Entry 7NKZ (electron microscopy, 2.50 A resolution); this record covers chains B and A.

== Chain B ==
Molecule: Probable integral membrane cytochrome D ubiquinol oxidase (Subunit II) CydB (Cytochrome BD-I oxidase subunit II)
From: Mycobacterium tuberculosis H37Rv
UniProt: O06139 (O06139_MYCTU); residue numbers follow UniProt; this construct covers 1-346
Chain sequence (346 residues; numbered 1 to 346; the number before each row is that of its first residue):
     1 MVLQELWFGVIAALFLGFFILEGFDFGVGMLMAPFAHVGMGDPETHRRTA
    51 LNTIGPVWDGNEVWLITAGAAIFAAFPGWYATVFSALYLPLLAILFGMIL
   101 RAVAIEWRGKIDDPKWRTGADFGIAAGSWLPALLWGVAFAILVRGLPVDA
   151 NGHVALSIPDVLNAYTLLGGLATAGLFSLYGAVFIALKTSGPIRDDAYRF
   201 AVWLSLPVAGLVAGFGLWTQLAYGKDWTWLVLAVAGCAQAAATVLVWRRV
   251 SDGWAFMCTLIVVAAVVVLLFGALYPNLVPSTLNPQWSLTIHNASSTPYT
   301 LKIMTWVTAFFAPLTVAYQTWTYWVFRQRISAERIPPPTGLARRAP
Disordered / not traced: 38-43, 344-346
Ligand contacts: cis-heme d hydroxychlorin gamma-spirolactone (HDD): Asp59, Glu62, Val63, Ile66
Reported in the primary citation:
  - catalytic residues: Asp59, Glu62 (proposed by the authors, not directly observed)

== Chain A ==
Molecule: Probable integral membrane cytochrome D ubiquinol oxidase (Subunit I) CydA (Cytochrome BD-I oxidase subunit I)
From: Mycobacterium tuberculosis H37Rv
UniProt: L7N662 (L7N662_MYCTU); numbering as in UniProt (aligned over 1-485)
Chain sequence (485 residues; each row starts with the number of its first residue):
     1 MNVVDISRWQFGITTVYHFIFVPLTIGLAPLIAVMQTLWVVTDNPAWYRL
    51 TKFFGKLFLINFAIGVATGIVQEFQFGMNWSEYSRFVGDVFGAPLAMEGL
   101 AAFFFESTFIGLWIFGWNRLPRLVHLACIWIVAIAVNVSAFFIIAANSFM
   151 QHPVGAHYNPTTGRAELSSIVVLLTNNTAQAAFTHTVSGALLTAGTFVAA
   201 VSAWWLVRSSTTHADSDTQAMYRPATILGCWVALAATAGLLFTGDHQGKL
   251 MFQQQPMKMASAESLCDTQTDPNFSVLTVGRQNNCDSLTRVIEVPYVLPF
   301 LAEGRISGVTLQGIRDLQQEYQQRFGPNDYRPNLFVTYWSFRMMIGLMAI
   351 PVLFALIALWLTRGGQIPNQRWFSWLALLTMPAPFLANSAGWVFTEMGRQ
   401 PWVVVPNPTGDQLVRLTVKAGVSDHSATVVATSLLMFTLVYAVLAVIWCW
   451 LLKRYIVEGPLEHDAEPAAHGAPRDDEVAPLSFAY
Disordered / not traced: 212-216, 461-485
Cystine bridges: Cys266-Cys285
Bound ions: cis-heme d hydroxychlorin gamma-spirolactone Fe near His18 (its only coordinating residue here); heme b/c Fe site 1: His185, Met344; heme b/c Fe site 2 near Glu396 (its only coordinating residue here)
Ligand contacts:
  - cis-heme d hydroxychlorin gamma-spirolactone (HDD): Phe11, His18, Phe19, Val22, Thr25, Ile26, Phe62, Gly65, Val66, Gly69, Ile70, Gln72, Glu73, Phe76, Phe103, Glu106, Ser107, Val136, Ser139, Ala140, Ile143, Ile144, Thr186, Trp392
  - heme b/c (HEB), molecule 1: Arg8, Phe11, Gly12, Thr15, Val16, Phe19, Phe76, Trp80, Tyr83, Phe91, Leu95, Ile143, Asn147, Met150, Trp392, Glu396, Met397, Arg399, Gln400, Val403, Val418
  - heme b/c (HEB), molecule 2: Phe19, Ala182, His185, Thr186, Gly189, Leu192, Leu240, Leu241, Gly244, Gln247, Gly248, Met251, Lys258, Met344, Ile345, Met348, Pro384, Ala387, Asn388, Gly391, Trp392, Phe394, Thr395
  - menaquinone-9 (MQ9): Arg8, Trp9, Gly12, Ile13, Val16, Tyr17, Ile20, Asn333, Val336, Trp339, Ser340, Arg342, Met343, Gly346, Leu347, Leu386, Ser389, Ala390, Val393, Met397, Ala445
  - oxygen molecule (OXY): Glu98, Phe103, Ser139, Ile143
Reported in the primary citation:
  - catalytic residues: Glu106, Ser107, Ser139 (proposed by the authors, not directly observed)
  - contacts within the chain: Phe325-Trp402 (pi stacking), Phe325-Arg415 (cation-pi contact), Tyr330-Trp402 (pi stacking) (from molecular simulation)
  - binding site for menaquinone-9: Arg8, Trp9, Met397

== Interface between chain B and chain A ==
Residue-residue contacts - 136 pairs, chain B then chain A:
  Gly55(B) with Phe115(A)
  Pro56(B) with Gly111(A); Phe115(A), hydrophobic
  Asp59(B) with Phe62(A); Val66(A); Ser107(A), hydrogen bond; Ile110(A)
  Gly60(B) with Phe104(A); Ser107(A); Thr108(A)
  Glu62(B) with Val66(A); Ile70(A)
  Val63(B) with Gly99(A); Phe103(A); Phe104(A), hydrophobic; Ser107(A)
  Trp64(B) with Phe104(A)
  Ile66(B) with Glu73(A); Phe74(A), hydrophobic; Phe103(A), hydrophobic
  Thr67(B) with Gly99(A); Leu100(A); Phe104(A)
  Ala70(B) with Glu73(A); Leu95(A); Ala96(A)
  Phe73(B) with Phe76(A), hydrophobic; Ser84(A); Gly88(A); Phe91(A), hydrophobic; Leu95(A), hydrophobic
  Ala74(B) with Gly88(A); Gly92(A); Ala93(A); Ala96(A), hydrophobic
  Pro77(B) with Gly88(A); Asp89(A); Arg164(A)
  Tyr80(B) with Glu73(A), hydrogen bond (side chain-backbone); Phe74(A); Phe76(A); Gly77(A), hydrogen bond (side chain-backbone); Ser84(A)
  Ala81(B) with Ser81(A); Ser84(A); Arg85(A), hydrogen bond (backbone-side chain)
  Thr82(B) with Arg85(A), hydrogen bond
  Phe84(B) with Phe74(A), hydrophobic; Gly77(A); Met78(A)
  Ser85(B) with Gly77(A), hydrogen bond (backbone-backbone); Ser81(A); Ser423(A); His425(A)
  Tyr88(B) with Gln10(A), hydrogen bond; Met78(A), hydrophobic; Asn79(A), hydrogen bond; His425(A); Val429(A), hydrophobic; Ser433(A), hydrogen bond
  Leu91(B) with Met78(A), hydrophobic
  Leu92(B) with Ser433(A); Phe437(A), hydrophobic
  Leu95(B) with Ile70(A), hydrophobic; Val71(A), hydrophobic; Phe74(A), hydrophobic; Met78(A), hydrophobic
  Phe96(B) with Met436(A), hydrophobic; Val440(A), hydrophobic
  Met98(B) with Ile70(A), hydrophobic
  Ile99(B) with Ala67(A); Val71(A), hydrophobic; Tyr441(A); Leu444(A), hydrophobic
  Ala102(B) with Ala63(A); Ala67(A), hydrophobic
  Val103(B) with Ala63(A); Ile64(A), hydrophobic; Ala67(A), hydrophobic; Leu444(A), hydrophobic
  Glu106(B) with Leu59(A); Ala63(A)
  Trp107(B) with Ile60(A), hydrogen bond (side chain-backbone); Ala63(A); Ile64(A), hydrophobic; Leu444(A); Ile447(A), hydrophobic; Trp448(A), hydrophobic; Leu451(A), hydrophobic
  Lys110(B) with Lys56(A); Ile60(A); Tyr455(A), hydrogen bond (backbone-side chain)
  Ile111(B) with Trp450(A), hydrophobic; Leu451(A), hydrophobic
  Trp116(B) with Ile447(A), hydrophobic; Trp450(A), hydrophobic; Leu451(A), hydrophobic
  His153(B) with Asp424(A), salt bridge
  Ser295(B) with Arg164(A), hydrogen bond (backbone-side chain)
  Ser296(B) with Asp89(A); Arg164(A)
  Thr297(B) with Asp89(A), hydrogen bond (backbone-side chain); Glu166(A)
  Tyr299(B) with Leu167(A); Ser168(A); Ser169(A); Ile170(A), hydrogen bond (side chain-backbone)
  Thr300(B) with Asp89(A), hydrogen bond; Leu167(A)
  Ile303(B) with Ile170(A), hydrophobic
  Met304(B) with Ala96(A), hydrophobic; Met97(A), hydrophobic
  Val307(B) with Met97(A), hydrophobic
  Phe311(B) with Leu100(A); Ala101(A), hydrophobic
  Leu314(B) with Phe105(A), hydrophobic
  Thr315(B) with Leu100(A); Phe104(A)
  Tyr318(B) with Phe104(A); Phe105(A); Thr108(A); Phe109(A), hydrophobic
  Gln319(B) with Phe104(A); Thr108(A), hydrogen bond
  Trp321(B) with Leu112(A), hydrophobic
  Thr322(B) with Thr108(A); Leu112(A)
  Val325(B) with Leu120(A), hydrophobic
  Phe326(B) with Leu112(A), hydrophobic; Phe115(A); Arg119(A)
  Arg334(B) with Arg119(A)
  Leu341(B) with Arg454(A); Tyr455(A), hydrophobic; Glu458(A)
  Ala342(B) with Arg454(A), hydrogen bond (backbone-side chain)
Also at the interface, not in a pair above, chain B (65 interface residues in all): Leu65, Gly69, Ala71, Gly78, Leu89, Leu100, Gly109, Gly152, Ala312, Ile330, Thr339, Arg343
Also at the interface, not in a pair above, chain A (70 interface residues in all): Gln75, Ile114, Val124, Val430

== Summary ==
65 residues of chain B and 70 residues of chain A are in contact, with 17 hydrogen bonds and 1 salt bridge.
Polar pairs include His153(B)-Asp424(A), Asp59(B)-Ser107(A) and Tyr80(B)-Glu73(A). From the paper: catalytic
residues Asp59(B), Glu62(B) and Glu106(A) among others; a binding site for menaquinone-9 at Arg8(A), Trp9(A)
and Met397(A).
Chain B is Probable integral membrane cytochrome D ubiquinol oxidase (Subunit II) CydB (Cytochrome BD-I
oxidase subunit II) and chain A is Probable integral membrane cytochrome D ubiquinol oxidase (Subunit I) CydA
(Cytochrome BD-I oxidase subunit I), both from Mycobacterium tuberculosis H37Rv; the structure, Cryo-EM
structure of the cytochrome bd oxidase from M. tuberculosis at 2.5 A resolution, was determined by electron
microscopy.
